5M3M - chains B and C of the 14 polymer chains in the assembly; structure by electron microscopy, 4.00 A resolution.

Chain B:
Molecule: DNA-directed RNA polymerase I subunit RPA135
Source organism: Saccharomyces cerevisiae (strain ATCC 204508 / S288c)
Notes: EC 2.7.7.6
Reference sequence: P22138 (RPA2_YEAST); residue numbers follow UniProt; this construct covers 1-1203
Chain sequence (1203 residues; each row starts with the number of its first residue):
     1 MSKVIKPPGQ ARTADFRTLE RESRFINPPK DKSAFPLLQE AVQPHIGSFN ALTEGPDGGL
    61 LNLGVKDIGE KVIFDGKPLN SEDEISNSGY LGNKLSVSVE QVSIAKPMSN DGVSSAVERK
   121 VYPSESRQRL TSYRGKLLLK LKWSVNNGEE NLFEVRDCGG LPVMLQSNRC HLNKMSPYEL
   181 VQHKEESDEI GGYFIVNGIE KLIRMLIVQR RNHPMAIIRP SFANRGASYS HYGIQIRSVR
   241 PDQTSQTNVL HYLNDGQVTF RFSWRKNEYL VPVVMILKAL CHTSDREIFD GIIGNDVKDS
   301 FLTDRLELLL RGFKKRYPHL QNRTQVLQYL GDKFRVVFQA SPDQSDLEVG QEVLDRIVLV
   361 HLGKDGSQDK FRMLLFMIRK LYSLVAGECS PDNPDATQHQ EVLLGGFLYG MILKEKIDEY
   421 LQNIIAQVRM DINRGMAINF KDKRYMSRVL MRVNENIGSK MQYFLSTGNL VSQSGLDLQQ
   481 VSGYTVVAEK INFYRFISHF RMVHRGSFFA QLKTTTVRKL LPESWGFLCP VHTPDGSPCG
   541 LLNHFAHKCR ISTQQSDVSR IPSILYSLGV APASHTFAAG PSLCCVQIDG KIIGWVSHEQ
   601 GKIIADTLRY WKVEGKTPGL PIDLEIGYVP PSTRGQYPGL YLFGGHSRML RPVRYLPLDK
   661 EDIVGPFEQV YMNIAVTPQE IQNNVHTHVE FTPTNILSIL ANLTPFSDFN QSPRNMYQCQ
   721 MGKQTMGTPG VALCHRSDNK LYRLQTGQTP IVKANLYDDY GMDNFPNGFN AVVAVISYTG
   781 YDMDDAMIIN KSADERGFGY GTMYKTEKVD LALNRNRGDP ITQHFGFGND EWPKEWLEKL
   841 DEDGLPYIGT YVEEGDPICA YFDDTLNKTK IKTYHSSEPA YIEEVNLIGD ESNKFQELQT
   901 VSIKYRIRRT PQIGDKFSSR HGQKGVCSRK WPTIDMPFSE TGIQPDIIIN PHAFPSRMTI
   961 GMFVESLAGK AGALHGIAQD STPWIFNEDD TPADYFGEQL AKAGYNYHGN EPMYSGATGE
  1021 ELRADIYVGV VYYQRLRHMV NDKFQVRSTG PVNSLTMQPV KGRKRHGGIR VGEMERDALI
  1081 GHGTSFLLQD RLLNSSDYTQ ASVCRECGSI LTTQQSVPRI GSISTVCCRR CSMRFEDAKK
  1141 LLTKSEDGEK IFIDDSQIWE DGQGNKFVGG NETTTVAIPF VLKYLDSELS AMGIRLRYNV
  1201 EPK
Unresolved in the structure: 1-12, 81-87, 1062-1068, 1140-1150
UniProt features mapped onto this chain:
  - zinc finger: Cys1104 to Cys1131 (C4-type)
  - modified residue: Ser2 (N-acetylserine), Ser81 (Phosphoserine), Ser1156 (Phosphoserine)
  - mutagenesis: Cys1104 (C1104A: No effect; when associated with A-1107; A-1128 and A-1131), Cys1107 (C1107A: Lethal. Abolishes recruitment of RPA1 to Pol I. No effect; when associated with A-1104; A-1128 and A-1131), Cys1127 (C1127R: Responsible of suppression of RPA190-5 and RPA190-1 mutations), Cys1128 (C1128A: No effect; when associated with A-1104; A-1107 and A-1131), Cys1131 (C1131A: No effect; when associated with A-1104; A-1107 and A-1128)
Metal / ion sites: Zn2+: Cys1104, Glu1106, Glu1172

Chain C:
Molecule: DNA-directed RNA polymerases I and III subunit RPAC1
Source organism: Saccharomyces cerevisiae (strain ATCC 204508 / S288c)
Reference sequence: P07703 (RPAC1_YEAST); residue numbers follow UniProt; this construct covers 1-335
Chain sequence (335 residues; numbered 1 to 335; the number before each row is that of its first residue):
     1 MSNIVGIEYN RVTNTTSTDF PGFSKDAENE WNVEKFKKDF EVNISSLDAR EANFDLINID
    61 TSIANAFRRI MISEVPSVAA EYVYFFNNTS VIQDEVLAHR IGLVPLKVDP DMLTWVDSNL
   121 PDDEKFTDEN TIVLSLNVKC TRNPDAPKGS TDPKELYNNA HVYARDLKFE PQGRQSTTFA
   181 DCPVVPADPD ILLAKLRPGQ EISLKAHCIL GIGGDHAKFS PVSTASYRLL PQINILQPIK
   241 GESARRFQKC FPPGVIGIDE GSDEAYVKDA RKDTVSREVL RYEEFADKVK LGRVRNHFIF
   301 NVESAGAMTP EEIFFKSVRI LKNKAEYLKN CPITQ
Unresolved in the structure: 1-30
UniProt features mapped onto this chain:
  - modified residue: Ser2 (N-acetylserine), Ser17 (Phosphoserine)

How chain B and chain C interact:
Residue-residue contacts - 43 pairs, chain B then chain C:
  Ile26(B) with Thr151(C)
  Arg743(B) with Gln93(C), hydrogen bond
  Gln745(B) with Gln93(C), hydrogen bond; Val96(C)
  Lys791(B) with Asp215(C)
  Glu795(B) with His99(C), hydrogen bond (backbone-side chain); Asp215(C); His216(C), salt bridge; Ala217(C), hydrogen bond (side chain-backbone); Lys218(C)
  Gly797(B) with His99(C)
  Tyr800(B) with Glu95(C); Val96(C), hydrophobic
  Arg906(B) with Gln93(C); Glu95(C), salt bridge
  Arg908(B) with Glu95(C)
  Ile934(B) with Arg68(C), hydrogen bond (backbone-side chain); Arg69(C); Ser73(C)
  Asp935(B) with Arg69(C), salt bridge
  Phe938(B) with Arg68(C); Tyr227(C), hydrophobic
  Glu940(B) with Arg228(C), salt bridge
  Gly942(B) with Thr224(C); Ser226(C)
  Gln944(B) with Arg68(C)
  Gly1004(B) with Thr274(C)
  Asn1006(B) with Ser276(C)
  Tyr1007(B) with Glu278(C); Arg281(C), hydrogen bond
  Tyr1014(B) with Tyr227(C); Arg228(C); Leu229(C), hydrogen bond (side chain-backbone)
  Gly1016(B) with Asn65(C), hydrogen bond (backbone-side chain); Arg69(C), hydrogen bond (backbone-side chain)
  Ala1017(B) with Asn65(C), hydrogen bond (backbone-side chain); Arg69(C)
  Thr1018(B) with Asn65(C)
  Gly1019(B) with Asn65(C); Tyr227(C), hydrogen bond (backbone-side chain)
  Glu1021(B) with Arg293(C), salt bridge; Arg295(C), salt bridge
  Asp1025(B) with Arg277(C), salt bridge
Other interface residues (no listed pair), chain B (33 interface residues in all): Ser792, Arg796, Tyr804, Met936, Thr941, Tyr1005, Pro1012, Glu1020
Other interface residues (no listed pair), chain C (28 interface residues in all): Thr61, Leu103, Val275

Overview:
The interface between chain B and chain C involves 33 residues on one side and 28 on the other; the contacts
include 11 hydrogen bonds and 7 salt bridges. Among the polar pairs are Glu795(B)-His216(C),
Arg906(B)-Glu95(C) and Asp935(B)-Arg69(C).
Here chain B is DNA-directed RNA polymerase I subunit RPA135 and chain C is DNA-directed RNA polymerases I and
III subunit RPAC1, both from Saccharomyces cerevisiae (strain ATCC 204508 / S288c). Entry 5M3M (Free monomeric
RNA polymerase I at 4.0A resolution) was determined by electron microscopy together with 5M3F from the same
study.
